PDB entry 6PWF | electron microscopy, 4.07 A resolution (low resolution: residue-level contacts below are approximate; hydrogen-bond / salt-bridge calls are withheld) | chains G and J of the 11 polymer chains in the assembly

== Chain G ==
Name: Histone H2A
From: Drosophila melanogaster
UniProt: P84051 (H2A_DROME); residues 0-123 here correspond to UniProt positions 1-124 (UniProt number = residue number + 1)
Amino-acid sequence (124 residues; numbered 0 to 123; the number before each row is that of its first residue; numbering starts at 0):
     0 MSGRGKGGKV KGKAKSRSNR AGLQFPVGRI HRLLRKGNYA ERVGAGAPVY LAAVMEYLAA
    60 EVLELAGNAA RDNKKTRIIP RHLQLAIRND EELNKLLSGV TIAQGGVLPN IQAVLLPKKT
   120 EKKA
Disordered / not traced: 0-13, 119-123
Swiss-Prot annotation at these positions:
  - modified residue: Ser1 (N-acetylserine), Lys35 (N6-succinyllysine), Gln103 (N5-methylglutamine), Thr119 (Phosphothreonine)
  - cross-link: Lys118 (Glycyl lysine isopeptide (Lys-Gly) (interchain with G-Cter in ubiquitin))

== Chain J ==
Molecule: 147-nt DNA strand
From: synthetic construct
Sequence (147 nucleotides; each row starts with the number of its first residue; numbers below 1 keep their minus sign (DA-73 is residue -73)):
   -73 ATCGAGAATC CCGGTGCCGA GGCCGCTCAA TTGGTCGTAG ACAGCTCTAG CACCGCTTAA
   -13 ACGCACGTAC GCGCTGTCCC CCGCGTTTTA ACCGCCAAGG GGATTACTCC CTAGTCTCCA
    47 GGCACGTGTC AGATATATAC ATCCGAT
Disordered / not traced: -73

== How chain G and chain J interact ==
Contacting residue pairs (10):
  Lys14(G) - DT-42(J)
  Ser15(G) - DT-43(J)
  Arg16(G) - DT-43(J)
  Gly27(G) - DA-44(J)
  Gly27(G) - DT-43(J)
  Arg28(G) - DA-44(J)
  Arg31(G) - DA-44(J)
  Lys73(G) - DC-63(J)
  Arg76(G) - DA-54(J)
  Arg76(G) - DG-53(J)
Interface residues without a listed pair, chain G (10 interface residues in all): Ser17, Arg41
Interface residues without a listed pair, chain J (8 interface residues in all): DA-45, DA-35

== In short ==
The interface between chain G and chain J involves 10 residues on one side and 8 on the other.
Chain G is Histone H2A (Drosophila melanogaster) and chain J is a 147-nt DNA strand (synthetic construct); the
structure, Cryo-EM structure of the ATPase domain of chromatin remodeling factor ISWI bound to the nucleosome,
was determined by electron microscopy (same publication as 6PWE).
